PDB entry 5WIY | X-ray diffraction, 2.23 A resolution | chain A

# Chain A
Name: Kelch-like ECH-associated protein 1
Organism: Homo sapiens
UniProt: Q14145 (KEAP1_HUMAN); residues 312-624 here = UniProt positions 312-624
Amino-acid sequence (336 residues; numbered 289 to 624; the number before each row is that of its first residue):
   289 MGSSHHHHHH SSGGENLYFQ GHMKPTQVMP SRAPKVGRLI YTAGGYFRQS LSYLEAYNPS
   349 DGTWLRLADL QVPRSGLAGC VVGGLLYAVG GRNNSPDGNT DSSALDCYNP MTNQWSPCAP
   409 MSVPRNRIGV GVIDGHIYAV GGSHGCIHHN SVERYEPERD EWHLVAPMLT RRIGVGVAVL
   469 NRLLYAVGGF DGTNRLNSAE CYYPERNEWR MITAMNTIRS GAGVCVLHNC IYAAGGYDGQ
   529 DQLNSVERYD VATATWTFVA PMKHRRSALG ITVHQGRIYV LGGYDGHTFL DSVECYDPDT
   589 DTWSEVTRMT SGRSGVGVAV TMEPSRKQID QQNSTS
Disordered / not traced: 289-325, 610-624
Sequence notes: initiating methionine (289); expression tag (290-311); engineered mutation Ser319 (Cys in Q14145), Ala540 (Glu in Q14145), Ala542 (Glu in Q14145), Ser613 (Cys in Q14145), Ser622 (Cys in Q14145), Ser624 (Cys in Q14145)
UniProt features mapped onto this chain:
  - site: Cys434 (Sensor for electrophilic agents)
  - modified residue: Cys434 (S-cGMP-cysteine)
  - natural variant: Gly333 (G333C: In a NSCLC cell line), Gly350 (G350S: In a NSCLC cell line), Gly364 (G364C: In a lung adenocarcinoma cell line), Gly430 (G430C: In a lung adenocarcinoma patient), Ala522 (A522V: In a breast cancer sample)
  - mutagenesis: Tyr334 (Y334A: Loss of interaction with NFE2L2/NRF2. Strongly reduces repression of NFE2L2/NRF2-dependent gene expression. Loss of interaction with PGAM5), Arg380 (R380A: Loss of interaction with NFE2L2/NRF2. Abolishes repression of NFE2L2/NRF2-dependent gene expression. Impaired interaction with SQSTM1/p62), Asn382 (N382A: Loss of interaction with NFE2L2/NRF2. Strongly reduces repression of NFE2L2/NRF2-dependent gene expression. Impaired interaction with SQSTM1/p62), Arg415 (R415A: Loss of interaction with NFE2L2/NRF2. Abolishes repression of NFE2L2/NRF2-dependent gene expression. Loss of interaction with PGAM5. Does not affect interaction with SQSTM1/p62), His436 (H436A: Loss of interaction with NFE2L2/NRF2. Abolishes repression of NFE2L2/NRF2-dependent gene expression. Does not affect interaction with SQSTM1/p62), Phe478 (F478A: Abolishes repression of NFE2L2/NRF2-dependent gene expression), Arg483 (R483A: Loss of interaction with NFE2L2/NRF2. Abolishes repression of NFE2L2/NRF2-dependent gene expression. Loss of interaction with PGAM5. Does not affect interaction with SQSTM1/p62), Tyr525 (Y525A: Loss of interaction with NFE2L2/NRF2. Strongly reduces repression of NFE2L2/NRF2-dependent gene expression. Abolishes interaction with SQSTM1/p62), Tyr572 (Y572A: Loss of interaction with NFE2L2/NRF2. Strongly reduces repression of NFE2L2/NRF2-dependent gene expression. Loss of interaction with PGAM5. Abolishes interaction with SQSTM1/p62), Lys615 (K615R: Decreases binding to PGCKA1. Increases protein half-life)
Small-molecule neighbours: 1XM (4-amino-1,7-dihydro-6H-pyrazolo[3,4-d]pyrimidine-6-thione): Arg415, Arg483, Ser508, Tyr525, Gln530, Ser555, Tyr572
What the authors report for this chain:
  - binding site for 1XM: Tyr525, Gln530, Ser555

# In short
Bound to chain A: compound 1XM. Curated annotation (UniProt) lists 10 mutagenesis sites. The paper reports a
binding site for 1XM at Tyr525, Gln530 and Ser555.
Chain A is Kelch-like ECH-associated protein 1 (Homo sapiens); the structure, Kelch domain of human Keap1
bound to small molecule inhibitor fragment: 4-amino-1,7-dihydro-6H-pyrazolo[3,4-d]pyrimidine-6-thione, was
determined by X-ray diffraction (same publication as 5WFL, 5WFV, 5WG1, 5WHL and 5WHO).
